PDB entry 8DW6 | electron microscopy, 3.50 A resolution | chains C and H of the 9 polymer chains in the assembly

[Chain C]
Protein: DnaB-like replicative helicase
From: Escherichia phage T4
UniProtKB: P04530 (HELIC_BPT4); residues 1-475 here = UniProt positions 1-475
Sequence (475 residues; row label = number of the first residue in the row):
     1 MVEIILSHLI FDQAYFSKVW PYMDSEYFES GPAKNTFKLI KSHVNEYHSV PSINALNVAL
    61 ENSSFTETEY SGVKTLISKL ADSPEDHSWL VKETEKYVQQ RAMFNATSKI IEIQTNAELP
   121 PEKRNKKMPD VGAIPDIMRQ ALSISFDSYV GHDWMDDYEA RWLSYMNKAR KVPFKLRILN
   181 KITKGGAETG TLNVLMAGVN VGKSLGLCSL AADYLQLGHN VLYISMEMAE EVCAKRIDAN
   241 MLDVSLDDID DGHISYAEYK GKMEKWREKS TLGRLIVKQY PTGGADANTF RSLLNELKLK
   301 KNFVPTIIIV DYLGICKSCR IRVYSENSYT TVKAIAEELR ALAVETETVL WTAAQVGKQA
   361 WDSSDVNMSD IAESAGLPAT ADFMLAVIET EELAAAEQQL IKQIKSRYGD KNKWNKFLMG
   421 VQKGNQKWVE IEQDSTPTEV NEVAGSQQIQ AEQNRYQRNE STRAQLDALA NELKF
Not modelled in the structure: 433-475
Metal / ion sites: Mg2+: Ser204, Glu227 (together with ATP-gamma-S)
Ligand contacts:
  - ATP-gamma-S (AGS; phosphothiophosphoric acid-adenylate ester), molecule 1: Val199, Asn200, Val201, Gly202, Lys203, Ser204, Leu205, Glu227, Arg236, Leu246, Gln355, Lys423, Gln426
  - ATP-gamma-S (AGS), molecule 2: Pro378, Ala379, Lys405, Ser406, Arg407, Tyr408, Gly409, Asp410, Lys411
UniProt features mapped onto this chain:
  - region: Tyr456 to Phe475 (Interaction with the helicase assembly factor)
  - binding site (ATP): Ala197 to Ser204
  - mutagenesis: Leu192 (L192Q: Partially suppresses phage growth inhibition by extra copies of bacterial AbpA-AbpB), Asp213 (D213Y: Partially suppresses phage growth inhibition by extra copies of bacterial AbpA-AbpB)

[Chain H]
Protein: DNA primase
From: Escherichia phage T4
Notes: EC 2.7.7.-
UniProtKB: P04520 (PRIM_BPT4); residue numbers follow UniProt; this construct covers 1-342
Sequence (342 residues; numbered 1 to 342; the number before each row is that of its first residue):
     1 MSSIPWIDNE FAYRALAHLP KFTQVNNSST FKLRFRCPVC GDSKTDQNKA RGWYYGDNNE
    61 GNIHCYNCNY HAPIGIYLKE FEPDLYREYI FEIRKEKGKS RPIEKPKELP KQPEKKIIKS
   121 LPSCVRLDKL AEDHPIIKYV KARCIPKDKW KYLWFTTEWP KLVNSIAPGT YKKEISEPRL
   181 VIPIYNANGK AESFQGRALK KDAPQKYITI EAYPEATKIY GVERVKDGDV YVLEGPIDSL
   241 FIENGIAITG GQLDLEVVPF KDRRVWVLDN EPRHPDTIKR MTKLVDAGER VMFWDKSPWK
   301 SKDVNDMIRK EGATPEQIME YMKNNIAQGL MAKMRLSKYA KI
Not modelled in the structure: 1-2, 98-114, 342
Metal / ion sites: Zn2+: Cys37, Cys40, Cys65, Cys68
UniProt features mapped onto this chain:
  - binding site (Zn(2+)): Cys37, Cys40, Cys65, Cys68
What the authors report for this chain:
  - catalytic residues: Glu234 (proposed by the authors, not directly observed)

[Chain C / chain H interface]
Pairs across the interface (13):
  Glu29(C) - Lys296(H)
  Gln100(C) - Lys338(H)
  Arg101(C) - Lys338(H)
  Phe104(C) - Met334(H)
  Phe104(C) - Arg335(H)
  Phe104(C) - Lys338(H)
  Thr107(C) - Met334(H)
  Ser108(C) - Met331(H)
  Ser108(C) - Met334(H)  hydrogen bond
  Ile111(C) - Leu330(H)
  Ile111(C) - Met331(H)
  Ile111(C) - Met334(H)  hydrophobic
  Gln114(C) - Leu330(H)
Interface residues without a listed pair, chain C (9 interface residues in all): Ser30

[Summary]
The interface between chain C and chain H involves 9 residues on one side and 6 on the other, with 1 hydrogen
bond. The hydrogen-bonded pair is Ser108(C)-Met334(H). Chain C binds ATP-gamma-S. From UniProt: 8 ATP-binding
residues and 2 mutagenesis sites on chain C; 4 Zn2+-binding residues on chain H. From the paper: the catalytic
residue Glu234(H).
Chain C is DnaB-like replicative helicase and chain H is DNA primase, both from Escherichia phage T4; the
structure, T4 bacteriophage primosome with single-strand DNA, State 3, was determined by electron microscopy,
deposited together with 8DTP, 8DUE, 8DVF, 8DVI, 8DWJ, 8G0Z and 8GAO.
